6YNY - chains b and d of the 81 polymer chains in the assembly; structure by electron microscopy, 2.70 A resolution.

[Chain b]
Protein: subunit b
From: Tetrahymena thermophila
UniProtKB: I7MJ84 (I7MJ84_TETTS); residue numbers follow UniProt; this construct covers 1-381
Chain sequence (381 residues; each row starts with the number of its first residue):
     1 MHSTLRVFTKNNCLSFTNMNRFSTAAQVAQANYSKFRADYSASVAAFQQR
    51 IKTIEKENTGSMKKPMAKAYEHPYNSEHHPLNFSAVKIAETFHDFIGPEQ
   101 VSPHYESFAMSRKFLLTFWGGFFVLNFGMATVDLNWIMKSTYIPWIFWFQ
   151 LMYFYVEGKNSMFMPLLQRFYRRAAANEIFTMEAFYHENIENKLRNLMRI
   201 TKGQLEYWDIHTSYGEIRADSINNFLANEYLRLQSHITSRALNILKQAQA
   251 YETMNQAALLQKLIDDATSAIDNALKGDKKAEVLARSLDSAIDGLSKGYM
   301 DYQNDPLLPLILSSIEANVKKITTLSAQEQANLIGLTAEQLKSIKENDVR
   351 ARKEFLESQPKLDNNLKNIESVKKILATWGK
Unresolved in the structure: 1-26, 381

[Chain d]
Protein: subunit d
From: Tetrahymena thermophila
UniProtKB: Q239R1 (Q239R1_TETTS); residues 1-234 here = UniProt positions 1-234
Chain sequence (234 residues; numbered 1 to 234; the number before each row is that of its first residue):
     1 MSMLAKIAKNVVKTQALKNTTAAQTPSFQAPGNQDKILKWISTLSNKATT
    51 GESRSYCTQLSSLVSFYNKQHVEQIPTIDFNEWKSVISTQGLVDKVKENY
   101 ESLIKEQYNTDAISKQISSASSKALDDIENELSFHAAIWLNAYADYTMFL
   151 FELEEYNDPNDYLMHENFDFFRGLETELEELTETHNYIPGAKDDVNLRGY
   201 LATQFAWGKKVISFYRHPADDFKCAKATKNMLGR
Unresolved in the structure: 1-28
Ligand contacts: 1,2-diacyl-sn-glycero-3-phosphocholine (PC1): A206, W207, G208, K209, K210

[Interface between chain b and chain d]
Contacting residue pairs (117; chain b residue first):
  N32(b) with Q29(d), hydrogen bond
  Y33(b) with Q29(d)
  K35(b) with Y108(d); T110(d)
  A38(b) with T110(d)
  D39(b) with T110(d); S114(d)
  A42(b) with S114(d)
  N82(b) with E179(d); E183(d)
  F83(b) with E179(d); T182(d); E183(d), hydrogen bond (backbone-side chain)
  S84(b) with E175(d); E179(d)
  A85(b) with M164(d)
  V86(b) with M164(d); H165(d); F168(d), hydrophobic; E175(d); L178(d), hydrophobic
  A89(b) with M164(d), hydrophobic; H165(d)
  E90(b) with H165(d)
  H93(b) with L163(d); H165(d)
  Y171(b) with F205(d), hydrophobic
  A175(b) with L201(d)
  E178(b) with L201(d)
  I179(b) with R198(d); L201(d), hydrophobic
  F180(b) with N160(d), hydrogen bond (backbone-side chain)
  E183(b) with P159(d); N160(d)
  A184(b) with N160(d)
  Y186(b) with F149(d); L153(d), hydrophobic; F171(d)
  H187(b) with L153(d); Y156(d), hydrogen bond (side chain-backbone)
  I190(b) with F149(d), hydrophobic
  L194(b) with Y146(d); F149(d), hydrophobic; L150(d), hydrophobic
  L197(b) with Y146(d)
  M198(b) with Y143(d), hydrophobic; Y146(d), hydrophobic; T147(d)
  T201(b) with W139(d); Y143(d); Y146(d)
  K202(b) with Y143(d), hydrogen bond
  G203(b) with K47(d)
  Q204(b) with H135(d), hydrogen bond; W139(d)
  L205(b) with L140(d), hydrophobic
  E206(b) with K47(d), salt bridge
  Y207(b) with K47(d), hydrogen bond
  W208(b) with E129(d); L132(d), hydrophobic; S133(d)
  I210(b) with W40(d), hydrogen bond (backbone-side chain)
  H211(b) with L125(d); I128(d); E129(d), salt bridge; L132(d)
  S213(b) with W40(d)
  Y214(b) with W40(d), hydrophobic; L125(d), hydrophobic
  I217(b) with I37(d), hydrophobic; W40(d), hydrophobic
  R218(b) with I117(d), hydrogen bond (side chain-backbone); S121(d), hydrogen bond
  S221(b) with Y67(d); N68(d), hydrogen bond
  N224(b) with N33(d); Q34(d); Y67(d); N68(d)
  F225(b) with F66(d), hydrophobic; Y67(d), hydrogen bond (backbone-backbone)
  A227(b) with Q29(d)
  N228(b) with K69(d); Q70(d); H71(d)
  E229(b) with Y108(d)
  Y230(b) with Q107(d); Y108(d), hydrophobic
  L231(b) with H71(d); I75(d)
  R232(b) with H71(d)
  L233(b) with Y108(d)
  Q234(b) with I104(d)
  S235(b) with H71(d); E73(d), hydrogen bond; I75(d)
  I237(b) with Y100(d), hydrophobic
  T238(b) with P76(d), hydrogen bond (side chain-backbone); I78(d)
  A241(b) with Y100(d), hydrophobic
  L242(b) with I78(d), hydrophobic; W83(d), hydrophobic
  L245(b) with W83(d), hydrophobic
  Q249(b) with W83(d)
  E252(b) with I87(d); S88(d); T89(d), hydrogen bond
  Q330(b) with Q90(d)
  I334(b) with S88(d); T89(d)
  L336(b) with T89(d)
  P360(b) with F66(d), hydrophobic
  L362(b) with L63(d), hydrophobic
  D363(b) with Q59(d)
  L366(b) with Q59(d)
  K367(b) with Q59(d); L63(d)
Other interface residues (no listed pair), chain b (81 interface residues in all): V28, A31, F36, A45, K87, I200, E216, D220, I222, L226, K246, A248, L333
Other interface residues (no listed pair), chain d (74 interface residues in all): K36, T43, L44, S62, L92, V96, L103, E106, I113, K115, A136, N157, Q204

[Overview]
The interface between chain b and chain d involves 81 residues on one side and 74 on the other, with 15
hydrogen bonds and 2 salt bridges. Among the polar pairs are E206(b)-K47(d), H211(b)-E129(d) and
N32(b)-Q29(d). Ligands of chain d: 1,2-diacyl-sn-glycero-3-phosphocholine.
Chain b is subunit b and chain d is subunit d, both from Tetrahymena thermophila; the structure, Cryo-EM
structure of Tetrahymena thermophila mitochondrial ATP synthase - F1Fo composite dimer model, was determined
by electron microscopy, deposited together with 6YNV, 6YNW, 6YNX, 6YNZ and 6YO0.
